Entry 6HWB (X-ray diffraction, 2.60 A resolution); this record covers chains B and C of the 28 polymer chains in the assembly.

[Chain B]
Protein: Proteasome subunit alpha type-3
From: Saccharomyces cerevisiae S288C
Notes: EC 3.4.25.1
UniProtKB: P23638 (PSA3_YEAST); residues 0-257 here correspond to UniProt positions 1-258 (UniProt number = residue number + 1)
Amino-acid sequence (258 residues; each row starts with the number of its first residue; numbering starts at 0):
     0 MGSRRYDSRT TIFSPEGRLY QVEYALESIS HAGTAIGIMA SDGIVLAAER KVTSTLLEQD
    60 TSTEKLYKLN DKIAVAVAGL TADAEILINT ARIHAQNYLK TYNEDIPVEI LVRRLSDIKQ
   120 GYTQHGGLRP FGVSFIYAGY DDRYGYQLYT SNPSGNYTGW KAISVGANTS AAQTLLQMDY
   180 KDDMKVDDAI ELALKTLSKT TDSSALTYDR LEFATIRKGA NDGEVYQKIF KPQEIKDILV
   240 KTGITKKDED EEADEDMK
Unresolved in the structure: 0, 245-257
UniProt features mapped onto this chain:
  - cross-link (Glycyl lysine isopeptide (Lys-Gly)): Lys99 (interchain with G-Cter in ubiquitin), Lys198 (interchain with G-Cter in ubiquitin), Lys230 (interchain with G-Cter in ubiquitin)

[Chain C]
Protein: Proteasome subunit alpha type-4
From: Saccharomyces cerevisiae S288C
Notes: EC 3.4.25.1
UniProtKB: P40303 (PSA4_YEAST); residues -1 to 252 here correspond to UniProt positions 1-254 (UniProt number = residue number + 2)
Amino-acid sequence (254 residues; numbered -1 to 252; the number before each row is that of its first residue; numbers below 1 keep their minus sign (Met-1 is residue -1)):
    -1 MSGYDRALSI FSPDGHIFQV EYALEAVKRG TCAVGVKGKN CVVLGCERRS TLKLQDTRIT
    59 PSKVSKIDSH VVLSFSGLNA DSRILIEKAR VEAQSHRLTL EDPVTVEYLT RYVAGVQQRY
   119 TQSGGVRPFG VSTLIAGFDP RDDEPKLYQT EPSGIYSSWS AQTIGRNSKT VREFLEKNYD
   179 RKEPPATVEE CVKLTVRSLL EVVQTGAKNI EITVVKPDSD IVALSSEEIN QYVTQIEQEK
   239 QEQQEQDKKK KSNH
Unresolved in the structure: -1 to 0, 241-252
UniProt features mapped onto this chain:
  - modified residue: Thr58 (Phosphothreonine)

[Interface between chain B and chain C]
Contacting residue pairs (76):
  Arg3(B) - Arg4(C)
  Asp6(B) - Tyr2(C)  hydrogen bond
  Asp6(B) - Arg4(C)  salt bridge
  Arg8(B) - Arg4(C)
  Thr10(B) - Leu6(C)
  Thr10(B) - Arg125(C)
  Ile11(B) - Leu6(C)  hydrophobic
  Ile11(B) - Gln17(C)
  Phe12(B) - Gln17(C)  hydrogen bond (backbone-side chain)
  Phe12(B) - Tyr20(C)  hydrophobic
  Phe12(B) - Ala21(C)  hydrophobic
  Phe12(B) - Leu76(C)  hydrophobic
  Phe12(B) - Arg125(C)
  Phe12(B) - Pro126(C)
  Phe12(B) - Gly128(C)
  Ser13(B) - Tyr20(C)
  Pro14(B) - Tyr20(C)  hydrophobic
  Pro14(B) - Glu23(C)
  Glu15(B) - Glu23(C)
  Glu15(B) - Arg27(C)  hydrogen bond (backbone-side chain)
  Gly16(B) - Tyr20(C)
  Gly16(B) - Glu23(C)
  Gly16(B) - Ala24(C)
  Gly16(B) - Arg27(C)  hydrogen bond (backbone-side chain)
  Arg17(B) - Arg27(C)
  Leu18(B) - Arg125(C)
  Met38(B) - Asp54(C)
  Met38(B) - Arg56(C)
  Arg112(B) - Arg81(C)
  Ser115(B) - Arg81(C)  hydrogen bond (backbone-side chain)
  Asp116(B) - Arg81(C)  salt bridge
  Asp116(B) - Ile82(C)
  Gln119(B) - Ala78(C)
  Gln119(B) - Asp79(C)
  Gln119(B) - Ile82(C)
  Thr122(B) - Arg125(C)  hydrogen bond (backbone-side chain)
  Gln123(B) - Tyr118(C)
  Gln123(B) - Gly123(C)
  Gln123(B) - Val124(C)
  Gln123(B) - Arg125(C)  hydrogen bond (backbone-backbone)
  Gln123(B) - Pro126(C)
  Gln123(B) - Phe127(C)
  His124(B) - Gly123(C)
  His124(B) - Val124(C)
  Gly125(B) - Tyr2(C)
  Gly125(B) - Gly123(C)
  Gly126(B) - Tyr2(C)
  Tyr143(B) - Arg56(C)  hydrogen bond (backbone-side chain)
  Tyr143(B) - Ile57(C)  hydrophobic
  Tyr145(B) - Arg56(C)  hydrogen bond (backbone-side chain)
  Gln146(B) - Ile57(C)
  Leu147(B) - Ile57(C)
  Tyr148(B) - Ile57(C)
  Ser153(B) - Ala78(C)
  Gly154(B) - Ala78(C)
  Gly154(B) - Arg81(C)  hydrogen bond (backbone-side chain)
  Asn155(B) - Asn77(C)
  Asn155(B) - Ala78(C)
  Tyr156(B) - Pro59(C)  hydrophobic
  Tyr156(B) - Arg81(C)
  Gly158(B) - Gln53(C)
  Gly158(B) - Asp54(C)  hydrogen bond (backbone-backbone)
  Gly158(B) - Ile57(C)
  Gly158(B) - Thr58(C)  hydrogen bond (backbone-side chain)
  Trp159(B) - Lys51(C)
  Trp159(B) - Leu52(C)
  Trp159(B) - Gln53(C)
  Trp159(B) - Asp54(C)
  Lys160(B) - Leu52(C)  hydrogen bond (backbone-backbone)
  Lys160(B) - Gln53(C)
  Lys160(B) - Asp54(C)
  Ala161(B) - Leu52(C)
  Gln172(B) - Lys51(C)
  Leu175(B) - Leu52(C)
  Gln176(B) - Lys51(C)
  Gln176(B) - Leu52(C)
Other interface residues (no listed pair), chain B (41 interface residues in all): Glu108, Thr157, Tyr179
Other interface residues (no listed pair), chain C (31 interface residues in all): Leu50

[In short]
The interface between chain B and chain C involves 41 residues on one side and 31 on the other; the contacts
include 13 hydrogen bonds and 2 salt bridges. Polar contacts include Asp6(B)-Arg4(C), Asp116(B)-Arg81(C) and
Asp6(B)-Tyr2(C).
Here chain B is Proteasome subunit alpha type-3 and chain C is Proteasome subunit alpha type-4, both from
Saccharomyces cerevisiae S288C. Entry 6HWB (Yeast 20S proteasome in complex with 44b) was determined by X-ray
diffraction (same publication as 6HTB, 6HTC, 6HTD, 6HTP, 6HTR, 6HUB and 30 further entries).
